Entry 6X40 (electron microscopy, 2.86 A resolution); this record covers chains C and D of the 9 polymer chains in the assembly.

Chain C:
Protein: Gamma-aminobutyric acid receptor subunit beta-2
Source organism: Homo sapiens
UniProt: P47870 (GBRB2_HUMAN), isoform P47870-1; the construct has insertions or renumbered stretches relative to UniProt, so the offset changes along the chain: 1-307 = UniProt 25-331; 316-341 = UniProt 487-512
Sequence (364 residues; numbered 1 to 364; the number before each row is that of its first residue):
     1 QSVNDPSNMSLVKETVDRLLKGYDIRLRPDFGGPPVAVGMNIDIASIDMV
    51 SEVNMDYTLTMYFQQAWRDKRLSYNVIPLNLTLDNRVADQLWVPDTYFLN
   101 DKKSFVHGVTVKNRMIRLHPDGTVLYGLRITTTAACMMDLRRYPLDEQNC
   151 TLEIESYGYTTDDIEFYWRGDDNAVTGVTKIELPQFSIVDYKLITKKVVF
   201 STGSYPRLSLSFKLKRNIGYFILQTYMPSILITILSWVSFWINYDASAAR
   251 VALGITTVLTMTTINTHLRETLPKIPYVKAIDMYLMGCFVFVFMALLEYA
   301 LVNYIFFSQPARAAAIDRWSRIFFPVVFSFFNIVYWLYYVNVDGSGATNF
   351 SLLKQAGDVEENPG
Not modelled in the structure: 1-6, 341-364
Disulfides: Cys136-Cys150
Covalent attachments: N-acetylglucosamine (NAG) linked to Asn80, Asn149
Sequence notes: linker (308-315)
Ligand contacts:
  - gamma-amino-butanoic acid (ABU): Tyr97, Glu155, Ser156, Tyr157, Phe200, Thr202, Tyr205
  - picrotoxin (RI5; (1aR,2aR,3S,6R,6aS,8aS,8bR,9R)-2a-hydroxy-8b-methyl-9-(prop-1-en-2-yl)hexahydro-3,6-methano-1,5,7-trioxacyclopenta[ij]c yclopropa[a]azulene-4,8(3H)-dione): Ala252, Ile255, Thr256
Swiss-Prot annotation at these positions:
  - binding site (histamine): Tyr97, Ser156, Tyr157, Thr202
  - binding site (4-aminobutanoate): Tyr157, Thr202
  - glycosylation (N-linked (GlcNAc...) asparagine): Asn8, Asn80, Asn149

Chain D:
Protein: Gamma-aminobutyric acid receptor subunit alpha-1
Source organism: Homo sapiens
UniProt: P14867 (GBRA1_HUMAN); the construct has insertions or renumbered stretches relative to UniProt, so the offset changes along the chain: 1-312 = UniProt 28-339; 320-358 = UniProt 418-456
Sequence (358 residues; row label = number of the first residue in the row):
     1 QPSLQDELKDNTTVFTRILDRLLDGYDNRLRPGLGERVTEVKTDIFVTSF
    51 GPVSDHDMEYTIDVFFRQSWKDERLKFKGPMTVLRLNNLMASKIWTPDTF
   101 FHNGKKSVAHNMTMPNKLLRITEDGTLLYTMRLTVRAECPMHLEDFPMDA
   151 HACPLKFGSYAYTRAEVVYEWTREPARSVVVAEDGSRLNQYDLLGQTVDS
   201 GIVQSSTGEYVVMTTHFHLKRKIGYFVIQTYLPCIMTVILSQVSFWLNRE
   251 SVPARTVFGVTTVLTMTTLSISARNSLPKVAYATAMDWFIAVCYAFVFSA
   301 LIEFATVNYFTKSQPARAAKIDRLSRIAFPLLFGIFNLVYWATYLNREPQ
   351 LKAPTPHQ
Not modelled in the structure: 1-9, 348-358
Disulfides: Cys139-Cys153
Covalent attachments: N-acetylglucosamine (NAG) linked to Asn111
Sequence notes: linker (313-319)
Ligand contacts:
  - gamma-amino-butanoic acid (ABU): Phe65, Arg67, Leu118, Thr130
  - picrotoxin (RI5; (1aR,2aR,3S,6R,6aS,8aS,8bR,9R)-2a-hydroxy-8b-methyl-9-(prop-1-en-2-yl)hexahydro-3,6-methano-1,5,7-trioxacyclopenta[ij]c yclopropa[a]azulene-4,8(3H)-dione): Val257, Val260, Thr261
Swiss-Prot annotation at these positions:
  - binding site (4-aminobutanoate): Arg67, Thr130
  - binding site (3alpha-hydroxy-5alpha-pregnan-11,20-dione): Trp246
  - glycosylation (N-linked (GlcNAc...) asparagine): Asn11, Asn111

Chain C / chain D interface:
Residue-residue contacts (111; chain C residue first):
  Asp24(C) with Thr16(D), hydrogen bond
  Ile25(C) with Asn87(D); Leu89(D), hydrophobic
  Arg26(C) with Leu19(D); Asp20(D), salt bridge; Leu23(D); Leu89(D)
  Leu27(C) with Thr12(D); Phe15(D), hydrophobic; Thr16(D); Leu19(D), hydrophobic
  Phe31(C) with Phe15(D), hydrophobic; Met81(D); Leu84(D), hydrophobic; Arg85(D)
  Gly32(C) with Phe15(D); Met81(D)
  Met55(C) with Asn189(D)
  Val93(C) with Met114(D), hydrophobic
  Pro94(C) with Thr113(D); Met114(D)
  Asp95(C) with Asn88(D); Met114(D)
  Thr96(C) with Met112(D); Thr113(D), hydrogen bond (backbone-backbone); Met114(D)
  Tyr97(C) with Phe65(D); Met112(D); Asn116(D); Arg132(D)
  Phe98(C) with Met112(D), hydrophobic; Arg132(D), hydrogen bond (backbone-side chain)
  Leu99(C) with Phe65(D), hydrophobic; Arg132(D), hydrogen bond (backbone-side chain)
  Asn100(C) with Arg187(D)
  Asp101(C) with Asp63(D); Arg132(D), salt bridge
  Lys102(C) with His110(D); Arg187(D)
  Ser104(C) with Met112(D)
  Phe105(C) with Met112(D)
  Val106(C) with Met112(D), hydrophobic
  Leu128(C) with Thr113(D)
  Ile130(C) with Met112(D), hydrophobic
  Ala135(C) with Arg187(D)
  Met137(C) with Ser186(D); Arg187(D); Leu188(D); Asn189(D)
  Tyr157(C) with Phe65(D); Asn116(D); Lys117(D); Leu118(D); Thr130(D); Met131(D), hydrogen bond (side chain-backbone); Arg132(D), hydrogen bond (side chain-backbone)
  Gly158(C) with Arg120(D), hydrogen bond (backbone-side chain)
  Tyr159(C) with Arg85(D); Asn87(D)
  Thr160(C) with Arg120(D)
  Asp162(C) with Arg85(D), salt bridge
  Asp163(C) with Arg85(D), salt bridge
  Phe200(C) with Phe46(D), hydrophobic; Phe65(D), hydrophobic
  Ser201(C) with Arg67(D), hydrogen bond
  Thr202(C) with Arg67(D); Arg120(D); Leu128(D)
  Tyr205(C) with Leu118(D); Arg120(D), hydrogen bond
  Ser247(C) with Ser251(D); Ala254(D)
  Val251(C) with Ala254(D); Val257(D), hydrophobic; Phe258(D), hydrophobic
  Ile255(C) with Val257(D), hydrophobic; Phe258(D), hydrophobic; Thr261(D)
  Val258(C) with Leu240(D), hydrophobic
  Leu259(C) with Thr261(D); Leu264(D), hydrophobic; Thr265(D)
  Thr262(C) with Thr265(D)
  Thr266(C) with Ser272(D)
  Arg269(C) with Tyr225(D); Ile228(D); Gln229(D), hydrogen bond
  Lys274(C) with Asn189(D); Gln190(D); Tyr225(D); Ser276(D), hydrogen bond
  Ile275(C) with Asn189(D); Tyr225(D)
  Pro276(C) with Asn189(D); Lys222(D); Gly224(D); Tyr225(D)
  Phe289(C) with Met236(D), hydrophobic
  Val290(C) with Met236(D), hydrophobic
  Phe293(C) with Met236(D); Ile239(D), hydrophobic; Leu240(D), hydrophobic
  Leu296(C) with Leu240(D), hydrophobic; Phe258(D), hydrophobic
  Ala300(C) with Leu247(D), hydrophobic
  Asn303(C) with Leu247(D); Asn248(D), hydrogen bond
  Tyr304(C) with Trp246(D); Arg326(D)
  Phe307(C) with Asn248(D); Glu250(D)
Other interface residues (no listed pair), chain C (60 interface residues in all): Phe63, Trp92, Ala248, Ala252, Pro273, Met286, Leu297
Other interface residues (no listed pair), chain D (69 interface residues in all): Asn11, Asp44, Thr48, Asp55, His56, Leu86, Met90, Arg173, Phe226, Leu232, Val243, Pro253, Thr262, Leu277

Summary:
60 residues of chain C and 69 residues of chain D are in contact, with 12 hydrogen bonds and 4 salt bridges.
Polar contacts include Arg26(C)-Asp20(D), Asp101(C)-Arg132(D) and Asp162(C)-Arg85(D). Gamma-amino-butanoic
acid and picrotoxin are bound between chain C and chain D.
Chain C is Gamma-aminobutyric acid receptor subunit beta-2 and chain D is Gamma-aminobutyric acid receptor
subunit alpha-1, both from Homo sapiens; the structure, Human GABAA receptor alpha1-beta2-gamma2 subtype in
complex with GABA plus picrotoxin, was determined by electron microscopy together with 6X3S, 6X3T, 6X3U, 6X3V,
6X3W, 6X3X and 6X3Z from the same study.
